Entry 8CZD (electron microscopy, 4.60 A resolution (low resolution: residue-level contacts below are approximate; hydrogen-bond / salt-bridge calls are withheld)); this record covers chains F and J of the 20 polymer chains in the assembly.

== Chain F (and J) ==
Protein: B-cell lymphoma/leukemia 10
From: Homo sapiens
Notes: chain J of this document is another copy of the same molecule, construct and numbering; everything in this record applies to it too
UniProt: O95999 (BCL10_HUMAN); residues 10-115 here = UniProt positions 10-115
Sequence (106 residues; numbered 10 to 115; the number before each row is that of its first residue):
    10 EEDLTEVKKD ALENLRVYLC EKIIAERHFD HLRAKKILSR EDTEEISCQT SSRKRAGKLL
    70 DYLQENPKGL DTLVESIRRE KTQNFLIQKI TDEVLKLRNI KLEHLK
Sequence notes: engineered mutation Q58 (Arg in O95999)
Swiss-Prot annotation at these positions:
  - cross-link (Glycyl lysine isopeptide (Lys-Gly)): K17 (interchain with G-Cter in ubiquitin), K31 (interchain with G-Cter in ubiquitin), K63 (interchain with G-Cter in ubiquitin)
  - natural variant: V16 (V16E: Found in a MALT lymphoma sample; uncertain significance), K31 (K31E: Found in a MALT lymphoma sample; uncertain significance), T52 (T52I: Found in a mesothelioma sample; uncertain significance), C57 (C57R: Found in a MALT lymphoma sample; uncertain significance), Q58 (R58Q: this construct carries the variant), R64 (R64K: Found in a MALT lymphoma sample; uncertain significance), D101 (D101E: Found in a MALT lymphoma sample; uncertain significance)
  - mutagenesis: K17 (K17R: Decreased linear ubiquitination and impaired ability to activate NF-kappa-B; when associated with R-31 and R-63), L28 (L28A: Abolishes cell death-inducing capability), K31 (K31R: Decreased ubiquitination and ability to bind NEMO; when associated with 63-R--R-67. Decreased ubiquitination and ability to bind NEMO, impaired ability to activate NF-kappa-B ...), R36 (R36E: Abolished homomultimerization and formation of a CBM complex, abolished ability to activate NF-kappa-B), L41 (L41A: Abolishes cell death-inducing capability; L41Q: Abolishes NF-kappa-B activation and homo/heterodimerization), I46 (I46A: Abolishes cell death-inducing capability), L47 (L47A: Abolishes cell death-inducing capability), E50 to D51 (Abolished homomultimerization and formation of a CBM complex), E50 (E50R: Abolished homomultimerization and formation of a CBM complex, abolished ability to activate NF-kappa-B), E53 (E53A: Abolishes cell death-inducing capability; E53R: Abolished homomultimerization and formation of a CBM complex, abolished ability to activate NF-kappa-B), I55 (I55A: Abolishes cell death-inducing capability), K63 to K67 (Decreased ubiquitination and ability to bind NEMO; when associated with R-31), 4 further mutagenesis entries in UniProt

== How chain F and chain J interact ==
Contacting residue pairs - 21 pairs, chain F then chain J:
  K44(F) - K90(J)
  K45(F) - K90(J)
  K45(F) - N93(J)
  I46(F) - K90(J)
  I46(F) - T91(J)
  I46(F) - N93(J)
  L47(F) - K90(J)
  S48(F) - H37(J)
  S48(F) - K90(J)
  S48(F) - T91(J)
  R49(F) - K90(J)
  E50(F) - H37(J)
  E54(F) - R36(J)
  E74(F) - E30(J)
  E74(F) - K31(J)
  E74(F) - I33(J)
  E74(F) - F94(J)
  N75(F) - F94(J)
  P76(F) - F94(J)
  P76(F) - Q97(J)
  K77(F) - N93(J)
Other interface residues (no listed pair), chain F (13 interface residues in all): Y71
Other interface residues (no listed pair), chain J (11 interface residues in all): E89

== In short ==
13 residues of chain F and 11 residues of chain J are in contact. From UniProt: 33 mutagenesis sites on chain
F.
Both chains are B-cell lymphoma/leukemia 10 (Homo sapiens). Entry 8CZD (Cryo-EM structure of BCL10 R58Q
filament) was determined by electron microscopy, deposited together with 8CZO.
